PDB entry 1R39 | X-ray diffraction, 2.30 A resolution | chain A

[Chain A]
Molecule: Mitogen-activated protein kinase 14
From: Homo sapiens
Notes: EC 2.7.1.37
Reference sequence: Q16539 (MK14_HUMAN); residue numbers follow UniProt; this construct covers 1-360
Amino-acid sequence (366 residues; each row starts with the number of its first residue; numbers below 1 keep their minus sign (Gly-5 is residue -5)):
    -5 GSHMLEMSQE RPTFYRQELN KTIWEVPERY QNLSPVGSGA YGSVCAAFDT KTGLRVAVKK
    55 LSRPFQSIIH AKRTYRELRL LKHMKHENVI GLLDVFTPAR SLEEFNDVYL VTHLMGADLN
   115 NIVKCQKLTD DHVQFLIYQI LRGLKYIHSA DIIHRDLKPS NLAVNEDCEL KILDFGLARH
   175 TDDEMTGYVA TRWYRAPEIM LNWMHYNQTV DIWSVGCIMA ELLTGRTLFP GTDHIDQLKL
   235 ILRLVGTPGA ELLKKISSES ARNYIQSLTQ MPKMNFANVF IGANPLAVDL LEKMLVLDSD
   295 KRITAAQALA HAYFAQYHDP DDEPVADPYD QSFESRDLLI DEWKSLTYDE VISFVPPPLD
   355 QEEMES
Disordered / not traced: -5 to 3, 172-174, 352-360
Construct notes: cloning artifact (-5 to 0)
Swiss-Prot annotation at these positions:
  - motif: Thr180 to Tyr182 (TXY)
  - active site: Asp168 (Proton acceptor)
  - binding site (ATP): Val30 to Val38, Lys53
  - modified residue: Ser2 (N-acetylserine), Thr16 (Phosphothreonine), Lys53 (N6-acetyllysine), Lys152 (N6-acetyllysine), Thr180 (Phosphothreonine), Tyr182 (Phosphotyrosine), Thr263 (Phosphothreonine), Tyr323 (Phosphotyrosine)
  - natural variant: Ala51 (A51V: In a gastric adenocarcinoma sample), Pro322 (P322R: In a lung adenocarcinoma sample)
  - mutagenesis: Ala34 (A34V: Lowered kinase activity), Lys53 (K53R: Loss of kinase activity), Lys54 (K54R: Impairs MAP2K6/MKK6-dependent autophosphorylation), Tyr69 (Y69H: Lowered kinase activity), Asp168 (D168A: Loss of kinase activity), Thr175 (T175A: No effect on either the kinase activity or tyrosine phosphorylation), Asp176 (D176A: Emulation of the active state. Increase in activity; when associated with S-327 or L-327), Asp177 (D177A: Loss of kinase activity), Thr180 (T180E: Loss of kinase activity), Tyr182 (Y182F: Loss of kinase activity), Ala320 (A320T: Lowered kinase activity), Phe327 (F327L: Emulation of the active state. Increase in activity; when associated with A-176; F327S: Emulation of the active state. Increase in activity; when associated with A-176), 1 further mutagenesis entry in UniProt

[Overview]
From UniProt: active-site residue Asp168, 10 ATP-binding residues and 13 mutagenesis sites.
Chain A is Mitogen-activated protein kinase 14 (Homo sapiens); the structure, The structure of P38ALPHA, was
determined by X-ray diffraction (same publication as 1R3C).
